Entry 2HUU (X-ray diffraction, 2.10 A resolution); this record covers chains A and B.

== Chain A (and B) ==
Name: Alanine glyoxylate aminotransferase
Organism: Aedes aegypti
Notes: EC 2.6.1.44; chain B of this document is another copy of the same molecule, construct and numbering; everything in this record applies to it too
Reference sequence: Q3LSM4 (Q3LSM4_AEDAE); residues 1-393 here = UniProt positions 1-393
Amino-acid sequence (393 residues; each row starts with the number of its first residue):
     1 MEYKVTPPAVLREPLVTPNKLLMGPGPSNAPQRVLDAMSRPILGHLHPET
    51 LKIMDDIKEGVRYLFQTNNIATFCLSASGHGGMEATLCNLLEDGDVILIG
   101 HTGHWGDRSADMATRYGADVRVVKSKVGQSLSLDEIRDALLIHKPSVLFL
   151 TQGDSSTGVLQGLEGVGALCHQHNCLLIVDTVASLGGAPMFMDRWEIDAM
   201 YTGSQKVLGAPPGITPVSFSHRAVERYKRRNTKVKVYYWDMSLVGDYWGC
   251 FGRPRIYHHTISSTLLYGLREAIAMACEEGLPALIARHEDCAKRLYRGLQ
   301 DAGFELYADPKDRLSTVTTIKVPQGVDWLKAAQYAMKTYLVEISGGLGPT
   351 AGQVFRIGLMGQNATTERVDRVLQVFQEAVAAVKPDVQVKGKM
Not modelled in the structure: 386-393
Sequence notes: modified residue (206)
Modified / non-standard residues: Lys-206 ((2S)-2-amino-6-[[3-hydroxy-2-methyl-5-(phosphonooxymethyl)pyridin-4-yl]methylideneamino]hexanoic acid; LLP)
Small-molecule neighbours:
  - 1-butanol (1BO): His-45, Leu-46, Tyr-257
  - alanine (ALA): Pro-25, Gly-26, Trp-105, Ser-155, Lys-206, Leu-347, Arg-356
From the paper describing this entry:
  - binding site for alanine: Pro-25, His-45, Ser-155, Tyr-257, Leu-347, Arg-356
  - contacts within the chain: Ser-155/Arg-356 (hydrogen bond), Gly-345/Arg-356 (backbone contact)
  - specificity-determining residues: Gly-44, His-45, Leu-46 (proposed by the authors, not directly observed)

== How chain A and chain B interact ==
Contacting residue pairs - 199 pairs, chain A then chain B:
  Met-1(A) with Phe-191(B)
  Glu-2(A) with Phe-191(B); Arg-194(B), hydrogen bond (backbone-side chain)
  Tyr-3(A) with Gln-66(B); Phe-191(B), hydrophobic; Leu-281(B), hydrophobic; Pro-282(B), hydrophobic
  Lys-4(A) with Gln-66(B), hydrogen bond (backbone-side chain); Asn-68(B); Asp-193(B), salt bridge
  Val-5(A) with Arg-62(B); Tyr-63(B); Gln-66(B), hydrogen bond (backbone-side chain); Thr-67(B)
  Thr-6(A) with Tyr-63(B)
  Pro-7(A) with Tyr-63(B); Cys-277(B)
  Pro-8(A) with Glu-59(B); Gly-60(B); Tyr-63(B); Cys-277(B)
  Val-10(A) with Lys-52(B); Asp-56(B); Glu-59(B); Arg-270(B), hydrogen bond (backbone-side chain)
  Leu-11(A) with Asp-56(B); Gly-60(B); Arg-270(B), hydrogen bond (backbone-side chain); Ile-273(B), hydrophobic; Ala-274(B)
  Arg-12(A) with Glu-278(B)
  Glu-13(A) with Arg-270(B), hydrogen bond (backbone-side chain)
  Pro-14(A) with Arg-270(B)
  Leu-15(A) with Arg-40(B), hydrogen bond (backbone-side chain); Ile-53(B), hydrophobic; Arg-270(B); Glu-271(B)
  Val-16(A) with Arg-40(B)
  Thr-17(A) with Arg-40(B), hydrogen bond; Pro-41(B); Tyr-267(B)
  Pro-18(A) with Leu-43(B); Glu-49(B)
  Asn-19(A) with Pro-41(B)
  Lys-20(A) with Leu-43(B); His-47(B), hydrogen bond; Glu-49(B), salt bridge
  Leu-22(A) with Ile-42(B); His-47(B)
  Gly-26(A) with His-45(B)
  Pro-27(A) with Ile-42(B), hydrophobic; Leu-43(B); His-45(B); Thr-260(B)
  Ala-30(A) with Ile-42(B), hydrophobic
  Leu-35(A) with Ser-39(B), hydrogen bond (backbone-side chain); Arg-40(B)
  Asp-36(A) with Ser-39(B)
  Met-38(A) with Met-38(B); Thr-264(B)
  Ser-39(A) with Leu-35(B), hydrogen bond (side chain-backbone); Asp-36(B); Ser-39(B), hydrogen bond
  Arg-40(A) with Leu-15(B), hydrogen bond (side chain-backbone); Thr-17(B), hydrogen bond; Leu-35(B)
  Pro-41(A) with Thr-17(B); Asn-19(B)
  Ile-42(A) with Leu-22(B); Pro-27(B), hydrophobic; Ala-30(B), hydrophobic
  Leu-43(A) with Pro-18(B); Lys-20(B); Pro-27(B)
  Gly-44(A) with Pro-27(B)
  His-45(A) with Gly-26(B); Pro-27(B)
  His-47(A) with Lys-20(B), hydrogen bond; Leu-22(B); Glu-342(B), salt bridge
  Glu-49(A) with Pro-18(B); Lys-20(B), salt bridge
  Lys-52(A) with Val-10(B)
  Ile-53(A) with Leu-15(B), hydrophobic
  Asp-56(A) with Val-10(B); Leu-11(B)
  Glu-59(A) with Pro-8(B); Val-10(B)
  Gly-60(A) with Pro-8(B); Leu-11(B)
  Arg-62(A) with Val-5(B)
  Tyr-63(A) with Val-5(B); Thr-6(B); Pro-7(B); Pro-8(B)
  Gln-66(A) with Tyr-3(B); Lys-4(B), hydrogen bond (side chain-backbone); Val-5(B), hydrogen bond (side chain-backbone)
  Thr-67(A) with Val-5(B)
  Asn-68(A) with Lys-4(B); Val-5(B)
  Ala-77(A) with Tyr-238(B)
  Ser-78(A) with Tyr-238(B), hydrogen bond (backbone-side chain); His-259(B); Thr-260(B)
  His-80(A) with Tyr-237(B); Tyr-238(B); Tyr-257(B); His-258(B), hydrogen bond (side chain-backbone); His-259(B)
  Glu-84(A) with Val-236(B); Tyr-237(B), hydrogen bond (side chain-backbone); Tyr-238(B), hydrogen bond (side chain-backbone)
  Trp-105(A) with Tyr-257(B)
  Arg-108(A) with Tyr-237(B)
  Asp-111(A) with Lys-233(B), salt bridge; Tyr-237(B)
  Met-112(A) with Tyr-237(B), hydrophobic
  Arg-115(A) with Lys-233(B); Val-234(B), hydrogen bond (side chain-backbone); Lys-235(B); Tyr-237(B); Asp-240(B), salt bridge; Leu-243(B)
  Tyr-116(A) with Lys-235(B); Val-236(B)
  Phe-191(A) with Met-1(B), hydrophobic; Glu-2(B); Tyr-3(B), hydrophobic
  Asp-193(A) with Lys-4(B), salt bridge
  Arg-194(A) with Met-1(B); Glu-2(B), hydrogen bond (side chain-backbone)
  Gln-205(A) with Thr-260(B), hydrogen bond
  Lys-206(A) with Tyr-257(B); His-259(B); Thr-260(B)
  Pro-211(A) with Thr-264(B)
  Pro-212(A) with Thr-260(B); Ile-261(B); Ser-262(B), hydrogen bond (backbone-side chain)
  Lys-233(A) with Asp-111(B), salt bridge; Arg-115(B)
  Val-234(A) with Arg-115(B), hydrogen bond (backbone-side chain)
  Lys-235(A) with Arg-115(B); Tyr-116(B); Lys-235(B)
  Val-236(A) with Glu-84(B); Tyr-116(B); Val-236(B), hydrophobic
  Tyr-237(A) with His-80(B); Glu-84(B), hydrogen bond (backbone-side chain); Arg-108(B); Asp-111(B); Met-112(B), hydrophobic; Arg-115(B)
  Tyr-238(A) with Ala-77(B); Ser-78(B), hydrogen bond (side chain-backbone); His-80(B); Glu-84(B), hydrogen bond (backbone-side chain); Trp-239(B), hydrophobic
  Trp-239(A) with Tyr-238(B), hydrophobic
  Asp-240(A) with Arg-115(B), salt bridge
  Leu-243(A) with Arg-115(B)
  Tyr-257(A) with His-80(B); Trp-105(B); Lys-206(B); Leu-347(B), hydrophobic
  His-258(A) with His-80(B), hydrogen bond (backbone-side chain)
  His-259(A) with Ser-78(B); His-80(B); Lys-206(B)
  Thr-260(A) with Pro-27(B); Ser-78(B); Gln-205(B), hydrogen bond; Lys-206(B); Pro-212(B)
  Ile-261(A) with Pro-212(B)
  Ser-262(A) with Pro-212(B), hydrogen bond (side chain-backbone); Leu-265(B)
  Thr-264(A) with Met-38(B); Pro-211(B); Thr-264(B)
  Leu-265(A) with Ser-262(B); Leu-265(B), hydrophobic
  Tyr-267(A) with Leu-15(B), hydrophobic; Thr-17(B)
  Arg-270(A) with Val-10(B); Leu-11(B), hydrogen bond (side chain-backbone); Glu-13(B), hydrogen bond (side chain-backbone); Pro-14(B); Leu-15(B)
  Ile-273(A) with Leu-11(B), hydrophobic
  Ala-274(A) with Leu-11(B)
  Cys-277(A) with Pro-7(B); Pro-8(B); Leu-11(B), hydrophobic
  Leu-281(A) with Tyr-3(B), hydrophobic
  Pro-282(A) with Tyr-3(B), hydrophobic
  Glu-342(A) with His-47(B), salt bridge
Also at the interface, not in a pair above, chain A (96 interface residues in all): Ser-28, Ala-37, Ser-76, Gly-81, Gly-213, Ser-263, Glu-271, Met-336, Leu-347
Also at the interface, not in a pair above, chain B (93 interface residues in all): Val-16, Ala-37, Gly-44, Ser-76, Gly-81, Met-336

== Overview ==
The interface between chain A and chain B involves 96 residues on one side and 93 on the other; the contacts
include 34 hydrogen bonds and 10 salt bridges. Polar contacts include Lys-4(A)/Asp-193(B), Lys-20(A)/Glu-49(B)
and His-47(A)/Glu-342(B). The paper reports a binding site for alanine at Pro-25(A), His-45(A) and Ser-155(A)
among others; specificity determinants Gly-44(A), His-45(A) and Leu-46(A).
Chain A and chain B are both Alanine glyoxylate aminotransferase (Aedes aegypti); the structure, Crystal
structure of Aedes aegypti alanine glyoxylate aminotransferase in complex with alanine, was determined by
X-ray diffraction (same publication as 2HUF and 2HUI).
